PDB entry 5U0P | electron microscopy, 4.40 A resolution (low resolution: residue-level contacts below are approximate; hydrogen-bond / salt-bridge calls are withheld) | chains K and V of the 16 polymer chains in the assembly

[Chain K]
Protein: Mediator complex subunit 11
Organism: Schizosaccharomyces pombe
UniProt: Q9P6Q0 (MED11_SCHPO); residues 1-111 here = UniProt positions 1-111
Amino-acid sequence (116 residues; row label = number of the first residue in the row):
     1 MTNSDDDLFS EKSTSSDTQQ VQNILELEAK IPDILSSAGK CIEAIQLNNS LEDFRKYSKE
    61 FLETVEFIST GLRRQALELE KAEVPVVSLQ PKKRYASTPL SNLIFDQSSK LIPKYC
Disordered / not traced: 1-14, 113-116

[Chain V]
Protein: Mediator complex subunit 22
Organism: Schizosaccharomyces pombe
UniProt: O14010 (MED22_SCHPO); residues 1-136 here = UniProt positions 1-136
Amino-acid sequence (136 residues; numbered 1 to 136; the number before each row is that of its first residue):
     1 MSSDSFQRQL VQRTNTLNSS IDNATLTILS RFQDILDIAI NEGKDKYTVA PEVYQIECHT
    61 VSMVRAVEQL LDVSRQIKSY WLTNSLSTSF PTVDYSEPDL EKVKRTLTKL QNHLLEVSLI
   121 EPEASETTEA PTVSDT
Disordered / not traced: 1-4, 123-136

[Interface between chain K and chain V]
Contacting residue pairs - 38 pairs, chain K then chain V:
  Asp17(K) with Trp81(V); Asn84(V)
  Gln20(K) with Trp81(V)
  Val21(K) with Trp81(V)
  Glu28(K) with Lys78(V)
  Ile31(K) with Val67(V); Leu71(V)
  Leu35(K) with Val64(V)
  Ile42(K) with Phe32(V)
  Val65(K) with Leu29(V)
  Leu72(K) with Ile21(V)
  Arg73(K) with Asn18(V); Asp22(V)
  Glu78(K) with Trp81(V)
  Leu79(K) with Trp81(V)
  Glu80(K) with Val11(V); Thr14(V)
  Glu83(K) with Phe6(V)
  Val84(K) with Leu10(V); Tyr80(V); Thr83(V); Asn84(V)
  Pro85(K) with Phe6(V)
  Val86(K) with Gln9(V); Leu10(V); Arg13(V)
  Ser88(K) with Thr83(V)
  Pro99(K) with Thr92(V)
  Asn102(K) with Asp94(V)
  Leu103(K) with Val93(V)
  Phe105(K) with Pro98(V)
  Asp106(K) with Tyr95(V); Ser96(V); Pro98(V)
  Ser109(K) with Pro98(V); Asp99(V)
  Ile112(K) with Lys102(V); Val103(V)
Also at the interface, not in a pair above, chain K (35 interface residues in all): Ile24, Ala38, Phe61, Leu62, Ser69, Gln75, Ala76, Ala82, Ser97, Ser108
Also at the interface, not in a pair above, chain V (35 interface residues in all): Leu17, Thr25, Leu70, Ile77, Ser89, Phe90, Thr106

[Summary]
Chain K and chain V each contribute 35 residues to their interface.
Here chain K is Mediator complex subunit 11 and chain V is Mediator complex subunit 22, both from
Schizosaccharomyces pombe. Entry 5U0P (Cryo-EM structure of the transcriptional Mediator) was determined by
electron microscopy, deposited together with 5U0S.
